Entry 7L5E (X-ray diffraction, 1.94 A resolution); this record covers chains B and C of the 3 polymer chains in the assembly.

# Chain B
Name: Ran-specific GTPase-activating protein 1
Source organism: Saccharomyces cerevisiae
UniProtKB: P41920 (YRB1_YEAST); numbering as in UniProt (aligned over 62-201)
Sequence (140 residues; numbered 62 to 201; the number before each row is that of its first residue):
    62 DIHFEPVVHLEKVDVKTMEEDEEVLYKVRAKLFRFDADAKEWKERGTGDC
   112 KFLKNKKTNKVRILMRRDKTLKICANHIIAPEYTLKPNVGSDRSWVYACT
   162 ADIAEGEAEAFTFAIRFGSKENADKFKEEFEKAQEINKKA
Disordered / not traced: 62-77, 200-201

# Chain C
Name: Exportin-1
Source organism: Saccharomyces cerevisiae
UniProtKB: P30822 (XPO1_YEAST); numbering as in UniProt; present here: 1-376, 414-1058
Sequence (1024 residues; numbered -2 to 1058; 37 numbers in that range are skipped by the numbering (no residue carries them; nothing is unmodelled there); the number before each row is that of its first residue; numbers below 1 keep their minus sign (Gly-2 is residue -2)):
    -2 GGSMEGILDFSNDLDIALLDQVVSTFYQGSGVQQKQAQEILTKFQDNPDA
    48 WQKADQILQFSTNPQSKFIALSILDKLITRKWKLLPNDHRIGIRNFVVGM
    98 IISMCQDDEVFKTQKNLINKSDLTLVQILKQEWPQNWPEFIPELIGSSSS
   148 SVNVCENNMIVLKLLSEEVFDFSAEQMTQAKALHLKNSMSKEFEQIFKLC
   198 FQVLEQGSSSSLIVATLESLLRYLHWIPYRYIYETNILELLSTKFMTSPD
   248 TRAITLKCLTEVSNLKIPQDNDLIKRQTVLFFQNTLQQIATSVMPVTADL
   298 KATYANANGNDQSFLQDLAMFLTTYLARNRALLESDESLRELLLNAHQYL
   348 IQLSKIEERELFKTTLDYWHNLVADLFYE
   414 PLKKHIYEEICSQLRLVIIENMVRPEEVLVVENDEGEIVREFVKESDTIQ
   464 LYKSEREVLVYLTHLNVIDTEEIMISKLARQIDGSEWSWHNINTLSWAIG
   514 SISGTMSEDTEKRFVVTVIKDLLGLCEQKRGKDNKAVVASDIMYVVGQYP
   564 RFLKAHWNFLRTVILKLFEFMHETHEGVQDMACDTFIKIVQKCKYHFVIQ
   614 QPRESEPFIQTIIRDIQKTTADLQPQQVHTFYKACGIIISEERSVAERNR
   664 LLSDLMQLPNMAWDTIVEQSTANPTLLLDSETVKIIANIIKTNVAVCTSM
   714 GADFYPQLGHIYYNMLQLYRAVSSMISAQVAAEGLIATKTPKVRGLRTIK
   764 KEILKLVETYISKARNLDDVVKVLVEPLLNAVLEDYMNNVPDARDAEVLN
   814 CMTTVVEKVGHMIPQGVILILQSVFECTLDMINKDFTEYPEHRVEFYKLL
   864 KVINEKSFAAFLELPPAAFKLFVDAICWAFKHNNRDVEVNGLQIALDLVK
   914 NIERMGNVPFANEFHKNYFFIFVSETFFVLTDSDHKSGFSKQALLLMKLI
   964 SLVYDNKISVPLYQEAEVPQGTSNQVYLSQYLANMLSNAFPHLTSEQIAS
  1014 FLSALTKQCKDLVVFKGTLRDFLVQIKEVGGDPTDYLFAEDKENA
Disordered / not traced: -2, 264-266, 439-443, 1053-1058
Construct notes: expression tag (-2 to 0); engineered mutation Gly537 (Asp in P30822), Cys539 (Thr in P30822), Glu540 (Val in P30822), Gln541 (Lys in P30822); conflict Cys1022 (Tyr in P30822)
Ligand contacts: selinexor, bound form (V6A): Ile532, Leu536, Cys539, Glu540, Lys548, Ala552, Ile555, Met556, Val559, Phe572, Thr575, Val576, Lys579, Leu580, Phe583

# Interface between chain B and chain C
Pairs across the interface (8):
  Val150(B) - Ile749(C)  hydrophobic
  Val150(B) - Thr753(C)
  Val150(B) - Pro754(C)
  Gly151(B) - Lys752(C)
  Gly151(B) - Pro754(C)
  Gly151(B) - Arg757(C)  hydrogen bond (backbone-side chain)
  Ser152(B) - Pro754(C)
  Asp153(B) - Pro754(C)

# Overview
The interface between chain B and chain C involves 4 residues on one side and 5 on the other, with 1 hydrogen
bond. Its one hydrogen-bonded contact is Gly151(B)-Arg757(C). Bound to chain C: selinexor, bound form.
Chain B is Ran-specific GTPase-activating protein 1 and chain C is Exportin-1, both from Saccharomyces
cerevisiae; the structure, Crystal Structure of KPT-330 bound to CRM1 (537-DLTVK-541 to GLCEQ), was determined
by X-ray diffraction together with 6XJP, 6XJR, 6XJS, 6XJT and 6XJU from the same study.
